Entry 7EBC (X-ray diffraction, 2.30 A resolution); this record covers chains A and C of the 4 polymer chains in the assembly.

# Chain A (and C)
Name: Isocitrate lyase
From: Saccharomyces cerevisiae
Notes: EC 4.1.3.1; chain C of this document is another copy of the same molecule, construct and numbering; everything in this record applies to it too
UniProt: P28240 (ACEA_YEAST); numbering as in UniProt (aligned over 1-557)
Sequence (563 residues; numbered -5 to 557; the number before each row is that of its first residue; numbers below 1 keep their minus sign (His-5 is residue -5)):
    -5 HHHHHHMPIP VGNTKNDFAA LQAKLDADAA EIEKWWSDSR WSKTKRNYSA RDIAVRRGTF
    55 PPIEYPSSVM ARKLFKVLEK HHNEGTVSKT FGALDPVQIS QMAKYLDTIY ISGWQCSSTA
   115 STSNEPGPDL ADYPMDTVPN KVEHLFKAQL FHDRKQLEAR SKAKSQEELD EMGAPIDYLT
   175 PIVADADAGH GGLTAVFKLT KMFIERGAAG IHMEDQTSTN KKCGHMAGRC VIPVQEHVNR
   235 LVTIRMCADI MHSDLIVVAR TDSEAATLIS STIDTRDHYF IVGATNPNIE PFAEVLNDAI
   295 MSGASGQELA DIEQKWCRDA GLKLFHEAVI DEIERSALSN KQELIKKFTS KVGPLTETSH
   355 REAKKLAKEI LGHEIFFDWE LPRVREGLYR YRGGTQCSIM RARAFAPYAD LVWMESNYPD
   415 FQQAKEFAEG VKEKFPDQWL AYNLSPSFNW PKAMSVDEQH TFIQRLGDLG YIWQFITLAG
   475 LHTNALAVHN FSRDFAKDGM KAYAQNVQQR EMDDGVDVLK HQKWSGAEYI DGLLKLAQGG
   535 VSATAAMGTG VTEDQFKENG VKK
Not modelled in the structure: -5 to 9, 534-557 (chain C: -5 to 9, 533-557)
Construct notes: expression tag (-5 to 0)
Swiss-Prot annotation at these positions:
  - active site: Cys217 (Proton acceptor)
  - binding site (substrate): Ser106 to Trp108, Gly218, His219, Arg254, Asn437 to Ser441, Thr471
  - binding site (Mg(2+)): Asp179
  - modified residue: Thr53 (Phosphothreonine)
Ion coordination: Mg2+ near Asp179 (its only coordinating residue here)

# Interface between chain A and chain C
Contacting residue pairs - 50 pairs, chain A then chain C:
  Ser117(A) - Met196(C)
  Glu119(A) - Lys192(C)
  Glu119(A) - Lys195(C)  salt bridge
  Leu124(A) - Thr188(C)
  Asp126(A) - Met129(C)
  Asp126(A) - Thr188(C)  hydrogen bond
  Asp126(A) - Lys192(C)  salt bridge
  Tyr127(A) - Lys192(C)
  Pro128(A) - Asp130(C)
  Met129(A) - Asp126(C)
  Asp130(A) - Pro128(C)
  Gly185(A) - Ser212(C)
  Gly186(A) - Ser212(C)
  Gly186(A) - Thr213(C)
  Thr188(A) - Leu124(C)
  Thr188(A) - Asp126(C)  hydrogen bond
  Lys192(A) - Glu119(C)
  Lys192(A) - Asp126(C)  salt bridge
  Lys192(A) - Tyr127(C)
  Lys195(A) - Glu119(C)  salt bridge
  Met196(A) - Ser117(C)
  Ser212(A) - Gly185(C)
  Ser212(A) - Gly186(C)
  Ser212(A) - Thr213(C)
  Thr213(A) - Gly186(C)
  Thr213(A) - Ser212(C)
  Thr213(A) - Thr213(C)
  Ser265(A) - Gly381(C)
  Thr266(A) - Arg377(C)  hydrogen bond
  Ile267(A) - Ala287(C)  hydrophobic
  Ile267(A) - Arg377(C)
  Ile267(A) - Val378(C)
  Ile267(A) - Arg379(C)
  Ile267(A) - Gly381(C)
  Thr269(A) - Glu288(C)
  Glu284(A) - Arg355(C)  salt bridge
  Pro285(A) - Arg355(C)
  Ala287(A) - Ile267(C)  hydrophobic
  Glu288(A) - Thr269(C)
  Arg355(A) - Glu284(C)  salt bridge
  Arg355(A) - Pro285(C)
  Arg355(A) - Glu288(C)  salt bridge
  Glu374(A) - Glu374(C)
  Arg377(A) - Thr266(C)  hydrogen bond
  Arg377(A) - Ile267(C)
  Val378(A) - Ile267(C)
  Arg379(A) - Ile267(C)
  Gly381(A) - Ser265(C)
  Gly381(A) - Ile267(C)
  Tyr383(A) - Tyr383(C)  hydrogen bond
Also at the interface, not in a pair above, chain A (37 interface residues in all): Thr116, Pro120, Ala189, Glu199, Arg200, Glu380
Also at the interface, not in a pair above, chain C (38 interface residues in all): Thr116, Pro120, Ala189, Glu199, Arg200, Gln229, Glu380

# In short
37 residues of chain A and 38 residues of chain C are in contact; the contacts include 5 hydrogen bonds and 7
salt bridges. Among the polar pairs are Glu119(A)-Lys195(C), Asp126(A)-Lys192(C) and Glu284(A)-Arg355(C).
Chain A and chain C are both Isocitrate lyase (Saccharomyces cerevisiae); the structure, Crystal structure of
Isocitrate lyase-1 from Saccaromyces cervisiae, was determined by X-ray diffraction.
